Entry 3ABT (X-ray diffraction, 3.20 A resolution); this record covers chain A.

[Chain A]
Name: Lysine-specific histone demethylase 1
From: Homo sapiens
Notes: fragment: amine oxidase (flavin containing) domain 2, residues 172-833
Reference sequence: O60341 (KDM1_HUMAN); numbering as in UniProt (aligned over 172-833)
Chain sequence (662 residues; row label = number of the first residue in the row):
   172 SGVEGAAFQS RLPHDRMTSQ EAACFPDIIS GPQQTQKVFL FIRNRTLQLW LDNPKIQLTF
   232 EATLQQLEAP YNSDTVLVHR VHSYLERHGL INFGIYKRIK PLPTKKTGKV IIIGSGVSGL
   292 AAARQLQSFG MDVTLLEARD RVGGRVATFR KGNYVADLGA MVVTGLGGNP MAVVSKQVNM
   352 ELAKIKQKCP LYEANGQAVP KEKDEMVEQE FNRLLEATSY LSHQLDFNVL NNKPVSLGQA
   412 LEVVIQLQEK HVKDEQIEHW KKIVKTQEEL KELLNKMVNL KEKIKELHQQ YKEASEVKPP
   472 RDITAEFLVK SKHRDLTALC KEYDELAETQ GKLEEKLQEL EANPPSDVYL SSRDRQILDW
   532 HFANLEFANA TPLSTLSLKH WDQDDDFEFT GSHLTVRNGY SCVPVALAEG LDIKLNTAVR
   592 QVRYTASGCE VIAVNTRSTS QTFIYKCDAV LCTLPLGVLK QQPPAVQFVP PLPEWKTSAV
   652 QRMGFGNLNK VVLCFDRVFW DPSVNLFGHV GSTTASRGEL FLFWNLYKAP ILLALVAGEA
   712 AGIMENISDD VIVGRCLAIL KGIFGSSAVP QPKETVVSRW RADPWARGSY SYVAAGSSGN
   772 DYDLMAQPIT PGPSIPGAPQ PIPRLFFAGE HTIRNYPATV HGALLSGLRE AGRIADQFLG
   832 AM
Disordered / not traced: 465-472, 783-791, 832-833
Small-molecule neighbours: 2PF ([(2R,3S,4R,5R)-5-(6-amino-9H-purin-9-yl)-3,4-dihydroxytetrahydrofuran-2-yl]methyl (2R,3S,4S)-2,3,4-trihydroxy-5-[(1R,3R,3aS)-1-hydroxy-10,11-dimethyl-4,6-dioxo-3-(pentafluorophenyl)-2,3,5,6-tetrahydro-1H-benzo[g]pyrrolo[2,1-e]pteridin-8(4H)-yl]pentyl dihydrogen diphosphate): Ile284, Gly285, Ser286, Gly287, Val288, Ser289, Gly290, Leu307, Glu308, Ala309, Arg310, Gly314, Gly315, Arg316, Val317, Leu329, Gly330, Ala331, Met332, Val333, Thr335, Phe538, Ala539, Thr588, Ala589, Val590, Arg591, Thr624, Leu625, Pro626, Val629, Val637, Leu659, Lys661, Trp751, Trp756, Ser760, Tyr761, Gly800, Glu801, Pro808, Ala809, Thr810, Val811, His812, Ala814

[Overview]
Chain A binds compound 2PF.
Chain A is Lysine-specific histone demethylase 1 (Homo sapiens); the structure, Crystal Structure of LSD1 in
complex with trans-2-pentafluorophenylcyclopropylamine, was determined by X-ray diffraction (same publication
as 3ABU).
